PDB entry 4OBD | X-ray diffraction, 1.90 A resolution | chains A and B of the 3 polymer chains in the assembly

[Chain A (and B)]
Protein: HIV-1 Protease
From: Human immunodeficiency virus type 1
Notes: EC 3.4.23.16; chain B of this document is another copy of the same molecule, construct and numbering; everything in this record applies to it too
UniProt: P03369 (POL_HV1A2); residues 1-99 here correspond to UniProt positions 491-589 (UniProt number = residue number + 490)
Chain sequence (99 residues; row label = number of the first residue in the row):
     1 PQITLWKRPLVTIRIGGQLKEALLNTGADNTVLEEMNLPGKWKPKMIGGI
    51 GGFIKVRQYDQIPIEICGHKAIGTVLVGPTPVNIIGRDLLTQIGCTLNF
Differences from the reference sequence: engineered mutation Lys7 (Gln497 in P03369), Asn25 (Asp515 in P03369), Asn30 (Asp520 in P03369), Asp88 (Asn578 in P03369)
Curated features (UniProtKB/Swiss-Prot):
  - region (Dimerization of protease): Pro1 to Leu5, Gly49 to Lys55
  - site: Phe99 (Cleavage)
From the paper describing this entry:
  - mutagenesis - D25N: abolished catalytic activity (citing earlier work)
  - mutagenesis - D30N: decreased binding to NFV (citing earlier work)

[How chain A and chain B interact]
Contacting residue pairs - 96 pairs, chain A then chain B:
  Pro1(A) - Leu97(B)
  Pro1(A) - Asn98(B)
  Pro1(A) - Phe99(B)  hydrogen bond (backbone-backbone)
  Gln2(A) - Thr96(B)
  Gln2(A) - Leu97(B)
  Gln2(A) - Asn98(B)  hydrogen bond
  Ile3(A) - Thr96(B)
  Ile3(A) - Leu97(B)  hydrogen bond (backbone-backbone)
  Ile3(A) - Phe99(B)  hydrophobic
  Leu5(A) - Thr26(B)
  Leu5(A) - Arg87(B)  hydrogen bond (backbone-side chain)
  Leu5(A) - Leu90(B)  hydrophobic
  Leu5(A) - Thr91(B)
  Leu5(A) - Cys95(B)
  Trp6(A) - Arg87(B)  hydrogen bond (backbone-side chain)
  Trp6(A) - Thr91(B)
  Lys7(A) - Arg87(B)  hydrogen bond (backbone-side chain)
  Arg8(A) - Asp29(B)  salt bridge
  Arg8(A) - Arg87(B)
  Pro9(A) - Thr26(B)
  Pro9(A) - Arg87(B)
  Leu23(A) - Gly27(B)
  Leu24(A) - Thr26(B)  hydrogen bond (backbone-side chain)
  Asn25(A) - Asn25(B)
  Asn25(A) - Thr26(B)
  Asn25(A) - Gly27(B)
  Thr26(A) - Leu5(B)
  Thr26(A) - Pro9(B)
  Thr26(A) - Leu24(B)  hydrogen bond (side chain-backbone)
  Thr26(A) - Asn25(B)
  Thr26(A) - Thr26(B)  hydrogen bond (side chain-backbone)
  Thr26(A) - Leu97(B)
  Gly27(A) - Leu23(B)
  Gly27(A) - Asn25(B)  hydrogen bond (backbone-side chain)
  Asp29(A) - Arg8(B)  salt bridge
  Gly48(A) - Ile50(B)
  Gly49(A) - Ile50(B)
  Gly49(A) - Pro81(B)
  Ile50(A) - Gly49(B)
  Ile50(A) - Ile50(B)  hydrogen bond (backbone-backbone)
  Ile50(A) - Gly51(B)  hydrogen bond (backbone-backbone)
  Ile50(A) - Gly52(B)
  Ile50(A) - Ile54(B)  hydrophobic
  Ile50(A) - Thr80(B)
  Ile50(A) - Pro81(B)
  Ile50(A) - Ile84(B)  hydrophobic
  Gly51(A) - Gly51(B)
  Gly51(A) - Gly52(B)
  Gly51(A) - Ile54(B)
  Gly52(A) - Ile50(B)
  Gly52(A) - Gly51(B)
  Ile54(A) - Ile50(B)
  His69(A) - Phe99(B)
  Thr80(A) - Ile50(B)
  Pro81(A) - Gly49(B)
  Ile84(A) - Ile50(B)  hydrophobic
  Arg87(A) - Leu5(B)  hydrogen bond (side chain-backbone)
  Arg87(A) - Trp6(B)  hydrogen bond (side chain-backbone)
  Arg87(A) - Lys7(B)
  Arg87(A) - Arg8(B)
  Arg87(A) - Pro9(B)
  Thr91(A) - Leu5(B)
  Thr91(A) - Trp6(B)
  Ile93(A) - Phe99(B)
  Gly94(A) - Asn98(B)
  Gly94(A) - Phe99(B)
  Cys95(A) - Leu5(B)
  Cys95(A) - Leu97(B)  hydrophobic
  Cys95(A) - Asn98(B)
  Cys95(A) - Phe99(B)  hydrophobic
  Thr96(A) - Gln2(B)
  Thr96(A) - Ile3(B)
  Thr96(A) - Thr96(B)
  Thr96(A) - Leu97(B)
  Thr96(A) - Asn98(B)  hydrogen bond (backbone-backbone)
  Leu97(A) - Pro1(B)
  Leu97(A) - Gln2(B)
  Leu97(A) - Ile3(B)  hydrogen bond (backbone-backbone)
  Leu97(A) - Leu24(B)  hydrophobic
  Leu97(A) - Thr26(B)
  Leu97(A) - Cys95(B)  hydrophobic
  Leu97(A) - Thr96(B)
  Leu97(A) - Leu97(B)  hydrophobic
  Asn98(A) - Pro1(B)
  Asn98(A) - Gln2(B)  hydrogen bond
  Asn98(A) - Gly94(B)
  Asn98(A) - Cys95(B)
  Asn98(A) - Thr96(B)  hydrogen bond (backbone-backbone)
  Asn98(A) - Asn98(B)
  Phe99(A) - Pro1(B)  hydrogen bond (backbone-backbone)
  Phe99(A) - Ile3(B)  hydrophobic
  Phe99(A) - Leu24(B)  hydrophobic
  Phe99(A) - His69(B)
  Phe99(A) - Ile93(B)
  Phe99(A) - Gly94(B)
  Phe99(A) - Cys95(B)  hydrophobic
Interface residues without a listed pair, chain A (39 interface residues in all): Thr4, Val32, Ile47, Phe53, Cys67, Leu90
Interface residues without a listed pair, chain B (38 interface residues in all): Thr4, Ile47, Gly48, Phe53, Cys67

[In short]
39 residues of chain A and 38 residues of chain B are in contact; the contacts include 19 hydrogen bonds and 2
salt bridges. Polar contacts include Arg8(A)-Asp29(B), Gln2(A)-Asn98(B) and Leu5(A)-Arg87(B). From the paper:
D25N of chain A abolishes catalytic activity; D30N of chain A reduces binding to NFV.
Chain A and chain B are both HIV-1 Protease (Human immunodeficiency virus type 1); the structure, Crystal
Structure of Nelfinavir-Resistant, Inactive HIV-1 Protease (D30N/N88D) in Complex with the p1-p6 substrate
variant (L449F/S451N), was determined by X-ray diffraction, deposited together with 4OBF, 4OBG, 4OBH, 4OBJ and
4OBK.
